Entry 7UYZ (X-ray diffraction, 2.49 A resolution); this record covers chains C and J of the 6 polymer chains in the assembly.

# Chain C
Name: Cyclic GMP-AMP synthase
Organism: Mus musculus
Notes: EC 2.7.7.86
UniProtKB: Q8C6L5 (CGAS_MOUSE); numbering as in UniProt (aligned over 147-507)
Sequence (364 residues; row label = number of the first residue in the row):
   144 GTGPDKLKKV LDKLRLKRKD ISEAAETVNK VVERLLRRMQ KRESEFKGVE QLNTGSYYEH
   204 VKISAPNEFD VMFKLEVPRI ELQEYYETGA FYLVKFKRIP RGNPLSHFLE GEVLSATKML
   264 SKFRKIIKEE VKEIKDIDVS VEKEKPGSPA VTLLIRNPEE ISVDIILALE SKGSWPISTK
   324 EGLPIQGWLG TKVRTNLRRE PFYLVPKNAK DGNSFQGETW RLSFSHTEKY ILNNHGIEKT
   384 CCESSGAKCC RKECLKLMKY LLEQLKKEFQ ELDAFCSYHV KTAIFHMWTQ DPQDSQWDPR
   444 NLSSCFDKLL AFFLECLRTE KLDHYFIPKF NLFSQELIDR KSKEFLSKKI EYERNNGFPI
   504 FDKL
Not modelled in the structure: 144-148, 184-186, 238-246, 252-255, 353-357, 507
Construct notes: expression tag (144-146)
Bound ions: Mg2+ site 1: Glu211, Asp213 (together with GTP); Mg2+ site 2: Glu211, Asp213, Asp307 (together with GTP); Zn2+: His378, Cys384, Cys385, Cys392
Ligand contacts: guanosine-5'-monophosphate / GTP: Gly198, Ser199, Lys205, Glu211, Asp213, Lys288, Asp307, Lys350, Arg364, Lys402, Lys409, Phe418, Cys419, Ser420, Tyr421, Lys424, His467
Reported in the primary citation:
  - mutagenesis - E211Q/D213N: abolished catalytic activity
  - specificity-determining residues: His467 (proposed by the authors, not directly observed)
  - mutagenesis - R364A (33-fold), H467A: decreased catalytic activity on ATP/GTP
  - mutagenesis - H467A (2-fold): increased catalytic activity on GTP/GTP
  - specificity-determining residues: Ile309, Arg364
  - mutagenesis - R364A (10-fold): decreased catalytic activity on GTP/GTP
  - mutagenesis - R364A (4-fold): increased catalytic activity on ATP/ATP

# Chain J
Molecule: Palindromic DNA18
Organism: DNA molecule
Sequence (18 nucleotides; each row starts with the number of its first residue):
     1 ATCTGTACAT GTACAGAT

# Chain C / chain J interface
Contacting residue pairs - 16 pairs, chain C then chain J:
  Lys151(C) with DT2(J), phosphate contact
  Arg161(C) with DA7(J), base contact; DC8(J), hydrogen bond to the base; DA9(J), sugar contact
  Ile164(C) with DT10(J), sugar contact
  Ser165(C) with DA9(J), hydrogen bond to the phosphate; DT10(J), hydrogen bond to the phosphate
  Ala168(C) with DT10(J), phosphate contact; DG11(J), phosphate contact
  Asn172(C) with DG11(J), hydrogen bond to the phosphate
  Asn196(C) with DT12(J), hydrogen bond to the phosphate
  Tyr200(C) with DT10(J), hydrogen bond to the phosphate; DG11(J), hydrogen bond to the phosphate
  Tyr201(C) with DG11(J), phosphate contact; DT12(J), phosphate contact
  Lys372(C) with DT12(J), salt bridge to the phosphate

# Summary
10 residues of chain C and 7 residues of chain J are in contact; the contacts include 7 hydrogen bonds and 1
salt bridge. Among the polar pairs are Arg161(C)-DC8(J), Ser165(C)-DA9(J) and Ser165(C)-DT10(J). From the
paper: R364A and H467A of chain C reduce catalytic activity on ATP/GTP; specificity determinants His467(C),
Ile309(C) and Arg364(C).
Chain C is Cyclic GMP-AMP synthase (Mus musculus) and chain J is Palindromic DNA18 (DNA molecule); the
structure, Structure of Ternary Complex of cGAS with dsDNA and Bound 5 -pppG(2 ,5 )pG, was determined by X-ray
diffraction (same publication as 7UUX, 7UXW, 7UYQ, 7UZR, 7V0W, 8EAE and 14 further entries).
